Entry 7B3F (X-ray diffraction, 1.39 A resolution); this record covers chain A.

[Chain A]
Molecule: Palmitoleoyl-protein carboxylesterase NOTUM
Organism: Homo sapiens
Notes: EC 3.1.1.98
UniProtKB: Q6P988 (NOTUM_HUMAN); residues 81-451 here = UniProt positions 81-451
Amino-acid sequence (383 residues; row label = number of the first residue in the row):
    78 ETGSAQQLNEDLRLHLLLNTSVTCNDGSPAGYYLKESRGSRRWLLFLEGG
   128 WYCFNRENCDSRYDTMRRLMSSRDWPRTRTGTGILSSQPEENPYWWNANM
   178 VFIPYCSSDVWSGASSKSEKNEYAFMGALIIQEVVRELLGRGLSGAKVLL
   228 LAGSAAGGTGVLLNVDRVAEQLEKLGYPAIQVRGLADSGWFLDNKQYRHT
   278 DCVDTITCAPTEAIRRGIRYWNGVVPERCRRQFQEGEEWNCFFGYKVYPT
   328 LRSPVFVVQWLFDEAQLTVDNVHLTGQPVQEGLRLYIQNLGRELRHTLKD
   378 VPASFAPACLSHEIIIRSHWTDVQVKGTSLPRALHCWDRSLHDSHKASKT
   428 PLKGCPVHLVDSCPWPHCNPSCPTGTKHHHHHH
Unresolved in the structure: 78-86, 352-354, 420-426, 452-460
Sequence notes: cloning artifact (78-80); engineered mutation Ala-232 (Ser in Q6P988), Ser-330 (Cys in Q6P988); expression tag (452-460)
UniProt features mapped onto this chain:
  - active site (Charge relay system): Asp-340, His-389
  - modified residue: Ser-81 (Phosphoserine)
  - glycosylation: Asn-96 (N-linked (GlcNAc...) asparagine)
Disulfide bonds: Cys-101/Cys-183, Cys-130/Cys-136, Cys-279/Cys-285, Cys-306/Cys-318, Cys-386/Cys-449, Cys-413/Cys-432, Cys-440/Cys-445
Covalently attached groups: N-acetylglucosamine (NAG) linked to Asn-96
Residues lining bound ligands: ARUK3003718 (SRK; 4-(2,3-dihydroindol-1-yl)-4-oxidanylidene-butanoic acid): Gly-126, Gly-127, Trp-128, Tyr-129, Val-187, Ala-232, Ala-233, Thr-236, Ser-265, Phe-268, Pro-287, Ile-291, Phe-319, Phe-320, Ala-342, Val-346, His-389

[Overview]
Chain A binds ARUK3003718. Covalently linked N-acetylglucosamine: at Asn-96. Curated annotation (UniProt)
lists active-site residues Asp-340 and His-389.
Chain A is Palmitoleoyl-protein carboxylesterase NOTUM (Homo sapiens); the structure, Notum S232A in complex
with ARUK3003718, was determined by X-ray diffraction, deposited together with 7ARG, 7B2V, 7B2Y, 7B2Z and
7B37.
